Entry 5GRE (X-ray diffraction, 2.65 A resolution); this record covers chains A and B.

Chain A:
Name: Isocitrate dehydrogenase [NAD] subunit alpha, mitochondrial
From: Homo sapiens
Notes: EC 1.1.1.41
UniProtKB: P50213 (IDH3A_HUMAN); residues 1-339 here correspond to UniProt positions 28-366 (UniProt number = residue number + 27)
Amino-acid sequence (339 residues; each row starts with the number of its first residue):
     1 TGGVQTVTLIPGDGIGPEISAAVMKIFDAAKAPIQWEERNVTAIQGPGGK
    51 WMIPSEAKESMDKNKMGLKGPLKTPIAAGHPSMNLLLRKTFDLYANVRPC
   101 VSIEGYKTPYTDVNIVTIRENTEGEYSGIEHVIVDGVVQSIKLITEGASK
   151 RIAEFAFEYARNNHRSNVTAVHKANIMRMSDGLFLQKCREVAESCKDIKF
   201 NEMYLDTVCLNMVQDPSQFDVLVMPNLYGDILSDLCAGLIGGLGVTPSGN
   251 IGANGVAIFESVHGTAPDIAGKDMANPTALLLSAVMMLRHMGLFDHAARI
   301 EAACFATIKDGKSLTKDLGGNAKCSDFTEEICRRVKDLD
Disordered / not traced: 1-3, 46-50, 76-80, 339
Ion coordination: Mg2+: Asp-230, Asp-234 (shared with Asp-215(B) of chain B)
Residues lining bound ligands: ADP (adenosine-5'-diphosphate): Tyr-204, Thr-207, Leu-210
Swiss-Prot annotation at these positions:
  - binding site (substrate): Arg-88, Arg-98, Arg-119
  - binding site (Mg(2+)): Asp-206, Asp-230, Asp-234
  - site (Critical for catalysis): Tyr-126, Lys-173
  - modified residue: Lys-50 (N6-succinyllysine), Thr-74 (Phosphothreonine), Lys-196 (N6-acetyllysine), Lys-316 (N6-acetyllysine), Lys-323 (N6-succinyllysine)
Reported in the primary citation:
  - mutagenesis - E125A: unchanged catalytic activity
  - mutagenesis - D181A: abolished catalytic activity
  - mutagenesis - K142A: decreased catalytic activity on CIT and ADP

Chain B:
Name: Isocitrate dehydrogenase [NAD] subunit gamma, mitochondrial
From: Homo sapiens
Notes: EC 1.1.1.41
UniProtKB: P51553 (IDH3G_HUMAN); residues 1-354 here correspond to UniProt positions 40-393 (UniProt number = residue number + 39)
Amino-acid sequence (354 residues; numbered 1 to 354; the number before each row is that of its first residue):
     1 FSEQTIPPSAKYGGRHTVTMIPGDGIGPELMLHVKSVFRHACVPVDFEEV
    51 HVSSNADEEDIRNAIMAIRRNRVALKGNIETNHNLPPSHKSRNNILRTSL
   101 DLYANVIHCKSLPGVVTRHKDIDILIVRENTEGEYSSLEHESVAGVVESL
   151 KIITKAKSLRIAEYAFKLAQESGRKKVTAVHKANIMKLGDGLFLQCCREV
   201 AARYPQITFENMIVDNTTMQLVSRPQQFDVMVMPNLYGNIVNNVCAGLVG
   251 GPGLVAGANYGHVYAVFETATRNTGKSIANKNIANPTATLLASCMMLDHL
   301 KLHSYATSIRKAVLASMDNENMHTPDIGGQGTTSEAIQDVIRHIRVINGR
   351 AVEA
Disordered / not traced: 1-14, 348-354
Ion coordination: Mg2+ site 1: Asn-78, Arg-272 (together with ADP, citric acid); Mg2+ site 2: Asp-215 (shared with Asp-230(A), Asp-234(A) of chain A)
Residues lining bound ligands: ADP (adenosine-5'-diphosphate): Ile-26, Asn-78, Glu-80, Pro-252, Gly-253, Arg-272, Asn-273, Thr-274, Gly-275, Lys-276, Ser-277, Ile-278, Ala-284, Asn-285, Asp-326
Swiss-Prot annotation at these positions:
  - binding site (citrate): Thr-81, Asn-94
  - binding site (substrate): Arg-97, Arg-128, Asp-215
  - binding site (Mn(2+)): Asp-215
  - binding site (ADP): Asn-273, Thr-274, Asn-285
Reported in the primary citation:
  - binding site for ADP: Ile-26, Pro-252, Gly-253, Asn-273, Thr-274, Gly-275, Lys-276, Ile-278, Ala-284, Asn-285
  - conformationally variable residues (side-chain flip): Asn-273
  - mutagenesis - N78A, S91A, E134A: unchanged catalytic activity
  - mutagenesis - N273A, T274A: decreased catalytic activity on ADP
  - mutagenesis - K276A (5.4-fold): unchanged catalytic activity on ADP
  - mutagenesis - N285A: abolished catalytic activity on ADP
  - mutagenesis - K151A, D190A, Y237F: decreased catalytic activity on CIT and ADP

Chain A / chain B interface:
Residue-residue contacts - 104 pairs, chain A then chain B:
  Pro-109(A) with Arg-118(B), hydrogen bond (backbone-side chain)
  Tyr-110(A) with Arg-118(B); His-119(B); Val-222(B)
  Tyr-126(A) with Lys-182(B); Ile-185(B), hydrophobic
  Glu-130(A) with Met-186(B); Lys-187(B), hydrogen bond (side chain-backbone); Leu-188(B), hydrogen bond (side chain-backbone); Gly-189(B), hydrogen bond (side chain-backbone)
  Gly-136(A) with Thr-154(B); Lys-155(B), hydrogen bond (backbone-backbone); Leu-192(B)
  Val-137(A) with Ile-153(B); Thr-154(B)
  Val-138(A) with Lys-151(B); Ile-152(B); Ile-153(B), hydrogen bond (backbone-backbone); Leu-188(B); Gly-189(B); Leu-192(B), hydrophobic
  Gln-139(A) with Leu-150(B); Lys-151(B); Ile-152(B)
  Ser-140(A) with Ser-149(B); Leu-150(B); Lys-151(B), hydrogen bond (backbone-backbone); Gly-189(B)
  Ile-141(A) with Glu-148(B); Ser-149(B); Leu-150(B), hydrophobic
  Lys-142(A) with Val-147(B); Glu-148(B); Ser-149(B), hydrogen bond (backbone-backbone)
  Leu-143(A) with Val-146(B), hydrophobic; Val-147(B); Glu-148(B)
  Ile-144(A) with Val-146(B); Val-147(B), hydrogen bond (backbone-backbone)
  Thr-145(A) with Gly-145(B)
  Glu-146(A) with Gly-145(B), hydrogen bond (backbone-backbone)
  His-172(A) with His-83(B)
  Lys-173(A) with Tyr-135(B), hydrogen bond; Leu-236(B); Asn-239(B), hydrogen bond
  Ala-174(A) with His-83(B)
  Asn-175(A) with Thr-81(B); His-83(B)
  Ile-176(A) with Glu-134(B); Tyr-135(B), hydrophobic
  Met-177(A) with Glu-134(B); Glu-139(B); Ser-149(B)
  Arg-178(A) with Thr-81(B); Asn-82(B); His-83(B); Leu-85(B), hydrogen bond (side chain-backbone); Pro-86(B), hydrogen bond (side chain-backbone); Pro-87(B); His-89(B), hydrogen bond (side chain-backbone); Glu-139(B), hydrogen bond (backbone-side chain)
  Met-179(A) with Glu-139(B), hydrogen bond (backbone-side chain); His-140(B); Val-147(B)
  Ser-180(A) with Glu-139(B), hydrogen bond; Val-147(B); Ser-149(B)
  Leu-183(A) with Val-147(B), hydrophobic
  Leu-185(A) with His-83(B)
  Arg-189(A) with Asn-84(B), hydrogen bond
  Glu-202(A) with His-83(B), salt bridge
  Tyr-204(A) with Thr-81(B), hydrogen bond (side chain-backbone); His-83(B), hydrogen bond
  Leu-205(A) with Ile-240(B), hydrophobic
  Asp-206(A) with Asn-239(B), hydrogen bond; Asn-243(B)
  Cys-209(A) with Val-244(B), hydrophobic
  Leu-210(A) with Asn-243(B); Gly-247(B)
  Val-213(A) with Val-222(B), hydrophobic; Val-244(B); Gly-247(B); Leu-248(B)
  Gln-214(A) with Arg-118(B), hydrogen bond (backbone-side chain); Gly-247(B); Gly-250(B); Gly-251(B)
  Leu-227(A) with Lys-182(B); Leu-236(B), hydrophobic
  Asp-230(A) with Lys-182(B), salt bridge; Asp-215(B)
  Ile-231(A) with Val-214(B), hydrophobic; Asp-215(B); Thr-218(B); Ile-240(B), hydrophobic
  Asp-234(A) with Asp-215(B); Met-219(B)
  Leu-235(A) with Thr-218(B); Val-222(B), hydrophobic
  Gly-238(A) with Met-219(B); Val-222(B)
  Leu-239(A) with Val-222(B)
  Gly-242(A) with Met-219(B)
  Leu-243(A) with Met-219(B), hydrophobic
Also at the interface, not in a pair above, chain A (49 interface residues in all): Glu-125, Val-132, Asp-215, Pro-216, Tyr-228
Also at the interface, not in a pair above, chain B (57 interface residues in all): Lys-90, Ser-91, Asn-94, Glu-141, Ser-223, Tyr-237, Ala-246, Pro-252, Thr-271, Asn-273, Asp-326

Overview:
Chain A and chain B form an interface of 49 and 57 residues respectively; the contacts include 23 hydrogen
bonds and 2 salt bridges. Among the polar pairs are Glu-202(A)/His-83(B), Asp-230(A)/Lys-182(B) and
Pro-109(A)/Arg-118(B). The paper reports a binding site for ADP at Ile-26(B), Pro-252(B) and Gly-253(B) among
others; K151A, D190A and Y237F of chain B reduce catalytic activity on CIT and ADP; 13 substitutions were
tested in all.
Here chain A is Isocitrate dehydrogenase [NAD] subunit alpha, mitochondrial and chain B is Isocitrate
dehydrogenase [NAD] subunit gamma, mitochondrial, both from Homo sapiens. Entry 5GRE (Crystal structure of the
alpha gamma heterodimer of human IDH3 in complex with Mg(2+), citrate and ...) was determined by X-ray
diffraction together with 5GRF, 5GRH, 5GRI and 5GRL from the same study.
